PDB entry 6F5O | electron microscopy, 9.80 A resolution (very low resolution: no residue pairs are listed; an interface is given only as per-side residue counts) | chains A and R of the 5 polymer chains in the assembly

== Chain A ==
Name: Polymerase acidic protein
Organism: Influenza B virus
UniProtKB: Q5V8Z9 (Q5V8Z9_9INFB); residues 1-726 here = UniProt positions 1-726
Chain sequence (727 residues; each row starts with the number of its first residue; numbering starts at 0):
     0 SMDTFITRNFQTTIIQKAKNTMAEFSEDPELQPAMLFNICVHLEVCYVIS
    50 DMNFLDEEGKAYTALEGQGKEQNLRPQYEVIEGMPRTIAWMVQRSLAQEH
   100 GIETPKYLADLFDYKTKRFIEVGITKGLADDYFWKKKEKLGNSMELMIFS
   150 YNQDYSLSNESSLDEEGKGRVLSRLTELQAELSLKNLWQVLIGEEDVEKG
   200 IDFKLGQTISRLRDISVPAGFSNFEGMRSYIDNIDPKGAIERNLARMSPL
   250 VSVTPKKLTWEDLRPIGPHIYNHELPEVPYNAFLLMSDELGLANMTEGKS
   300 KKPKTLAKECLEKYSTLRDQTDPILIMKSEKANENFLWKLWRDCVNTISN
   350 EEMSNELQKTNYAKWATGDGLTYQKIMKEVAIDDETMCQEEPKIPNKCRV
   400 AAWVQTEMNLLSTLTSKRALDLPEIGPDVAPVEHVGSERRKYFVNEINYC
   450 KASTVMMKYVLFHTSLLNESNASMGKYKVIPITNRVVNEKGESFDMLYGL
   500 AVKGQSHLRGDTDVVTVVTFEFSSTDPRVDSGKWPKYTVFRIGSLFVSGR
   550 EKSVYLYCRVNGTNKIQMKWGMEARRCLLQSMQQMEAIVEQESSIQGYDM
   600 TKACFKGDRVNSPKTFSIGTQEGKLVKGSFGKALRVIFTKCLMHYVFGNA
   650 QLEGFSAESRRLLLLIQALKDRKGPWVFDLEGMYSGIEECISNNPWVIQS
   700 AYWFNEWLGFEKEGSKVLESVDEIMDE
Unresolved in the structure: 64-70, 723-726
Differences from the reference sequence: expression tag (0)

== Chain R ==
Molecule: 3' promoter vRNA
Sequence (14 nucleotides; each row starts with the number of its first residue):
     1 UAUACCUCUGCUUC

== How chain A and chain R interact ==
At this resolution (10 A) residue pairs are not listed: 5 residues of chain A and 4 of chain R lie at the interface.

== Overview ==
Chain A and chain R form an interface of 5 and 4 residues respectively.
Here chain A is Polymerase acidic protein (Influenza B virus) and chain R is 3' promoter vRNA. Entry 6F5O (A
mechanism for the activation of the influenza virus transcriptase) was determined by electron microscopy,
deposited together with 6F5P.
